8VIO - chains A and E of the 57 polymer chains in the assembly; structure by electron microscopy, 3.26 A resolution.

# Chain A
Molecule: 23S ribosomal RNA
From: Mycolicibacterium smegmatis MC2 155
Sequence (3120 nucleotides; each row starts with the number of its first residue):
     1 UAAGUGUUUA AGGGCGCAUG GUGGAUGCCU UGGCACUGGG AGCCGAUGAA GGACGUAGGA
    61 GGCUGCGAUA AGCCUCGGGG AGCUGUCAAC CGAGCGUUGA UCCGAGGAUG UCCGAAUGGG
   121 GAAACCCGGC ACGAGUGAUG UCGUGUCACC AGGCGCUGAA UAUAUAGGCG UCUGGGGGGA
   181 ACGCGGGGAA GUGAAACAUC UCAGUACCCG UAGGAAGAGA AAACAAAAUG UGAUUCCGUG
   241 AGUAGUGGCG AGCGAAAGCG GAGGAUGGCU AAACCGUAUG CAUGUGAUAC CGGGUAGGGG
   301 UUGUGUGUGC GGGGUUGUGG GACCUAUCUU UCCGGCUCUA CCUGGCUGGA GGGCAGUGAG
   361 AAAAUGUUGU GGUUAGCGGA AAUGGCUUGG GAUGGCCUGC CGUAGACGGU GAGAGCCCGG
   421 UACGUGAAAA CCCGACGUCU GUCUUGAUGG UGUUCCCGAG UAGCAGCGGG CCCGUGGAAU
   481 CUGCUGUGAA UCUGCCGGGA CCACCCGGUA AGCCUGAAUA CUUCCCAGUG ACCGAUAGCG
   541 GAUUAGUACC GUGAGGGAAU GGUGAAAAGU ACCCCGGGAG GGGAGUGAAA GAGUACCUGA
   601 AACCGUGCGC UUACAAUCCG UCAGAGCCCU CGACGUGUCG UGGGGUGAUG GCGUGCCUUU
   661 UGAAGAAUGA GCCUGCGAGU CAGGGACAUG UCGCGAGGUU AACCCGGGUG GGGUAGCCGC
   721 AGCGAAAGCG AGUCUGAAUA GGGCGUAUCC ACACAAGAGU GUGUGGUGUA GUGGUGUGUU
   781 CUGGACCCGA AGCGGAGUGA UCUACCCAUG GCCAGGGUGA AGCGCGGGUA AGACCGCGUG
   841 GAGGCCCGAA CCCACUUAGG UUGAAGACUG AGGGGAUGAG CUGUGGGUAG GGGUGAAAGG
   901 CCAAUCAAAC UCCGUGAUAG CUGGUUCUCC CCGAAAUGCA UUUAGGUGCA GCGUCGCAUG
   961 UUUCUUGCCG GAGGUAGAGC UACUGGAUGG CCGAUGGGCC CCACAGGGUU ACUGACGUCA
  1021 GCCAAACUCC GAAUGCCGGU AAGUCCAAGA GUGCGGCAGU GAGACGGCGG GGGAUAAGCU
  1081 CCGUGCGUCG AGAGGGAAAC AGCCCAGAUC GCCGGCUAAG GCCCCUAAGC GUGUGCUAAG
  1141 UGGAAAAGGA UGUGCAGUCG CGAAGACAAC CAGGAGGUUG GCUUAGAAGC AGCCACCCUU
  1201 GAAAGAGUGC GUAAUAGCUC ACUGGUCAAG UGAUUGUGCG CCGAUAAUGU AGCGGGGCUC
  1261 AAGCACACCG CCGAAGCCGC GGCAGCCAAC GUGUUGGCUG GGUAGGGGAG CGUCCUGCAU
  1321 CCGGUGAAGC CGCCGAGUGA UCGAGUGGUG GAGGGUGUGG GAGUGAGAAU GCAGGCAUGA
  1381 GUAGCGAUUA GGCAAGUGAG AACCUUGCCC GCCGAAAGAC CAAGGGUUCC UGGGCCAGGC
  1441 CAGUCCGCCC AGGGUGAGUC GGGACCUAAG GCGAGGCCGA CAGGCGUAGU CGAUGGACAA
  1501 CGGGUUGAUA UUCCCGUACC CGUGUAUGUG CGUCCAUGAU GAAUCAGCGG UACUAACCAU
  1561 CCAAAACCAC CGUGACCGCA CCUUUCGGGG UGUGGCGUUG GUGGGGCUGC AUGGGACCUU
  1621 CGUUGGUAGU AGUCAAGCGA UGGGGUGACG CAGGAAGGUA GCCGUACCGG UCAGUGGUAA
  1681 UACCGGGGUA AGCCUGUAGG GAGUCAGAUA GGUAAAUCCG UCUGGCAUAU AUCCUGAGAG
  1741 GUGAUGCAUA GCCGAGUGAG GCGAAUUCGG UGAUCCUAUG CUGCCGAGAA AAGCCUCUAG
  1801 CGAGGACAUA CACGGCCCGU ACCCCAAACC AACACAGGUG GUCAGGUAGA GAAUACUAAG
  1861 GCGUACGAGU GAACUAUGGU UAAGGAACUC GGCAAAAUGC CCCCGUAACU UCGGGAGAAG
  1921 GGGGACCCAC AUGGCGUGUA AGCCUUUACG GCCCAAGCGU GAGUGGGUGG CACAAACCAG
  1981 UGAGAAGCGA CUGUUUACUA AAAACACAGG UCCGUGCGAA GUCGCAAGAC GAUGUAUACG
  2041 GACUGACGCC UGCCCGGUGC UGGAAGGUUA AGAGGACCCG UUAACUCCCU UUGGGGGUGA
  2101 AGCGGAGAAU UUAAGCCCCA GUAAACGGCG GUGGUAACUA UAACCAUCCU AAGGUAGCGA
  2161 AAUUCCUUGU CGGGUAAGUU CCGACCUGCA CGAAUGGCGU AACGACUUCU CAACUGUCUC
  2221 AACCAUAGAC UCGGCGAAAU UGCACUACGA GUAAAGAUGC UCGUUACGCG CGGCAGGACG
  2281 AAAAGACCCC GGGACCUUCA CUACAACUUG GUAUUGGUGC UCGAUACGGU UUGUGUAGGA
  2341 UAGGUGGGAG ACUGUGAAGC UCACACGCCA GUGUGGGUGG AGUCGUUGUU GAAAUACCAC
  2401 UCUGAUCGUA UUGGGCCUCU AACCUCGGAC CGUAUAUCCG GUUCAGGGAC AGUGCCUGGU
  2461 GGGUAGUUUA ACUGGGGCGG UUGCCUCCUA AAAUGUAACG GAGGCGCCCA AAGGUUCCCU
  2521 CAACCUGGAC GGCAAUCAGG UGUUGAGUGU AAGUGCACAA GGGAGCUUGA CUGCGAGACG
  2581 GACAUGUCGA GCAGGGACGA AAGUCGGGAC UAGUGAUCCG GCACCUCUGA GUGGAAGGGG
  2641 UGUCGCUCAA CGGAUAAAAG GUACCCCGGG GAUAACAGGC UGAUCUUCCC CAAGAGUCCA
  2701 UAUCGACGGG AUGGUUUGGC ACCUCGAUGU CGGCUCGUCG CAUCCUGGGG CUGGAGCAGG
  2761 UCCCAAGGGU UGGGCUGUUC GCCCAUUAAA GCGGCACGCG AGCUGGGUUU AGAACGUCGU
  2821 GAGACAGUUC GGUCUCUAUC CGCCGCGCGC GUCAGAAGCU UGAGGAAACC UGUCCCUAGU
  2881 ACGAGAGGAC CGGGACGGAC GAACCUCUGG UAUACCAGUU GUCCCACCAG GGGCACGGCU
  2941 GGAUAGCCAC GUUCGGACAG GAUAACCGCU GAAAGCAUCU AAGCGGGAAA CCUCUUCCAA
  3001 GACCAGGCUU CUCACCCUCU AGGAGGGAUA AGGCCCCCCG CAGACCACGG GAUUGAUAGA
  3061 CCAGACCUGG AAGCCUAGUA AUAGGUGCAG GGAACUGGCA CUAACCGGCC GAAAACUUAC
Not modelled in the structure: 1

# Chain E
Protein: 50S Ribosomal Protein L4
From: Mycolicibacterium smegmatis MC2 155
UniProt: A0QSD2 (RL4_MYCS2); numbering as in UniProt (aligned over 1-215)
Amino-acid sequence (215 residues; row label = number of the first residue in the row):
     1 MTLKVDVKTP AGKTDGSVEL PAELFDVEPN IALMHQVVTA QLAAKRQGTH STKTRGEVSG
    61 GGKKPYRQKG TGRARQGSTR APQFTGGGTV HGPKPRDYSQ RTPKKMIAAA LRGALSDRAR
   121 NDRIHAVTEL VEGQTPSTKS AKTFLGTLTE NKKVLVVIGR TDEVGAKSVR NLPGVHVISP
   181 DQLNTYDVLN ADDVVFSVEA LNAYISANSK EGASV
Not modelled in the structure: 1, 211-215

# Chain A / chain E interface
Residue-residue contacts - 137 pairs, chain A then chain E:
  C34(A) with Ser51(E), sugar contact
  A35(A) with Thr49(E), base contact; Ser51(E), sugar contact; Pro95(E), sugar contact
  C401(A) with Lys139(E), base contact
  G402(A) with Thr138(E), sugar contact; Lys139(E), hydrogen bond to the base; Lys142(E), base contact; Asn171(E), hydrogen bond to the base
  U403(A) with Pro136(E), sugar contact; Ser137(E), phosphate contact; Thr138(E), hydrogen bond to the phosphate; Lys167(E), hydrogen bond to the base; Arg170(E), hydrogen bond to the phosphate
  A404(A) with Arg170(E), salt bridge to the phosphate; Asn171(E), phosphate contact
  G405(A) with Asn171(E), hydrogen bond to the sugar
  A422(A) with Arg170(E), hydrogen bond to the sugar
  U529(A) with Gln47(E), hydrogen bond to the base
  G530(A) with Gln47(E), hydrogen bond to the sugar; Thr49(E), hydrogen bond to the base
  A531(A) with Leu42(E), base contact; Ala43(E), base contact; Arg46(E), base contact; Gln47(E), hydrogen bond to the phosphate
  C532(A) with Arg46(E), salt bridge to the phosphate; Thr49(E), sugar contact; His50(E), phosphate contact
  U536(A) with Thr85(E), hydrogen bond to the base
  A537(A) with Gly86(E), hydrogen bond to the phosphate
  G538(A) with Thr52(E), phosphate contact; Thr89(E), phosphate contact
  C539(A) with Lys53(E), salt bridge to the phosphate
  G540(A) with Val58(E), phosphate contact; Ser59(E), hydrogen bond to the phosphate
  G546(A) with Ser59(E), base contact
  G557(A) with Gly60(E), phosphate contact; Gly61(E), hydrogen bond to the phosphate
  A558(A) with Arg80(E), salt bridge to the phosphate
  G675(A) with Thr85(E), base contact
  G677(A) with Pro82(E), sugar contact
  A678(A) with Val90(E), phosphate contact
  G679(A) with His91(E), phosphate contact
  U680(A) with His91(E), sugar contact
  C681(A) with Arg96(E), phosphate contact
  A682(A) with Arg96(E), salt bridge to the phosphate
  G684(A) with Arg101(E), hydrogen bond to the sugar
  C692(A) with Asn30(E), phosphate contact; Met106(E), sugar contact
  G693(A) with Asn30(E), hydrogen bond to the phosphate; Met106(E), sugar contact
  G698(A) with Lys105(E), salt bridge to the phosphate
  U699(A) with Lys105(E), salt bridge to the phosphate
  U700(A) with Arg101(E), sugar contact; Pro103(E), phosphate contact; Lys104(E), hydrogen bond to the phosphate
  A701(A) with Arg101(E), salt bridge to the phosphate
  G706(A) with Arg160(E), hydrogen bond to the sugar; Gln182(E), base contact
  G707(A) with Arg160(E), salt bridge to the phosphate
  G708(A) with His176(E), base contact; Asn184(E), base contact; Asp187(E), hydrogen bond to the base
  U709(A) with Gln41(E), sugar contact; Ala44(E), sugar contact; Lys45(E), hydrogen bond to the base; Asn184(E), sugar contact
  G710(A) with Gln41(E), hydrogen bond to the phosphate; Ile107(E), phosphate contact; Asp181(E), hydrogen bond to the sugar; Gln182(E), hydrogen bond to the base
  G713(A) with Lys104(E), base contact
  G773(A) with Arg101(E), phosphate contact; Pro103(E), sugar contact; Met106(E), base contact
  G774(A) with Gln36(E), hydrogen bond to the base; Arg101(E), salt bridge to the phosphate; Thr102(E), sugar contact; Pro103(E), sugar contact
  U775(A) with Gln36(E), sugar contact; Gln100(E), phosphate contact; Arg101(E), phosphate contact
  C786(A) with His91(E), sugar contact
  C788(A) with Arg55(E), salt bridge to the phosphate; Pro82(E), phosphate contact; Gln83(E), sugar contact
  G789(A) with Arg55(E), salt bridge to the phosphate; Lys64(E), phosphate contact; Gln68(E), hydrogen bond to the sugar; Arg75(E), sugar contact; Gly77(E), hydrogen bond to the phosphate; Ser78(E), phosphate contact
  A790(A) with Lys64(E), salt bridge to the phosphate; Gln68(E), sugar contact; Gln76(E), phosphate contact; Gly77(E), phosphate contact
  A791(A) with Lys64(E), phosphate contact
  C912(A) with Lys63(E), phosphate contact
  C913(A) with Gly62(E), phosphate contact
  G916(A) with Thr54(E), hydrogen bond to the base; Arg55(E), hydrogen bond to the sugar; Gly56(E), base contact
  U922(A) with Arg75(E), hydrogen bond to the base
  G1317(A) with Tyr186(E), hydrogen bond to the sugar
  C1318(A) with Asn190(E), phosphate contact
  A1319(A) with Lys153(E), phosphate contact
  G1359(A) with His35(E), hydrogen bond to the sugar
  G1361(A) with Arg46(E), sugar contact
  A1362(A) with Arg96(E), salt bridge to the phosphate
  G1363(A) with Thr52(E), base contact; Thr89(E), base contact; His91(E), sugar contact; Pro93(E), base contact
  A1369(A) with Gln83(E), base contact
  U1370(A) with Gly72(E), base contact; Arg73(E), hydrogen bond to the base; Ala74(E), phosphate contact
  G1371(A) with Ala74(E), phosphate contact; Gln76(E), hydrogen bond to the phosphate; Gln83(E), hydrogen bond to the base
  C1372(A) with Gln76(E), phosphate contact; Gln83(E), sugar contact; Phe84(E), sugar contact; Thr85(E), hydrogen bond to the sugar
  A1373(A) with Thr85(E), sugar contact
  A2283(A) with Gly70(E), phosphate contact; Gly72(E), phosphate contact
  A2284(A) with Lys69(E), hydrogen bond to the sugar; Gly70(E), hydrogen bond to the phosphate; Gly72(E), phosphate contact; Arg75(E), base contact
  G2285(A) with Lys69(E), salt bridge to the phosphate
  C2667(A) with Lys69(E), phosphate contact
  G2668(A) with Gln68(E), hydrogen bond to the phosphate; Lys69(E), salt bridge to the phosphate; Arg75(E), phosphate contact
  G2669(A) with Arg75(E), salt bridge to the phosphate
Interface residues without a listed pair, chain A (81 interface residues in all): C36, A406, C676, C694, G711, G712, G784, C787, U905, U911, G1360
Interface residues without a listed pair, chain E (86 interface residues in all): Ala32, Leu33, Thr39, Arg67, Thr71, Thr79, Ala81, Gly92, Tyr98, Ala108, Leu172, Pro173, Ile178, Leu183

# In short
Chain A and chain E form an interface of 81 and 86 residues respectively, with 39 hydrogen bonds and 17 salt
bridges. Among the polar pairs are G402(A)-Lys139(E), G402(A)-Asn171(E) and U403(A)-Lys167(E).
Chain A is 23S ribosomal RNA and chain E is 50S Ribosomal Protein L4, both from Mycolicibacterium smegmatis
MC2 155; the structure, Structure of Mycobacterium smegmatis HflX bound to a 70S ribosome, was determined by
electron microscopy together with 8VK0, 8VK7, 8VKI, 8VKW, 8VPK, 8VR4, 8VR8 and 8VRL from the same study.
